PDB entry 8PN4 | X-ray diffraction, 2.60 A resolution | chains A and C of the 3 polymer chains in the assembly

Chain A:
Protein: BarH-like 2 homeobox protein
Organism: Homo sapiens
UniProtKB: Q9NY43 (BARH2_HUMAN); residues 232-293 here = UniProt positions 232-293
Sequence (62 residues; row label = number of the first residue in the row):
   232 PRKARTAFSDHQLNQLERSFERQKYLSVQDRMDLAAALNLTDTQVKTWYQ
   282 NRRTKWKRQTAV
Unresolved in the structure: 292-293
Swiss-Prot annotation at these positions:
  - DNA-binding region: Pro-232 to Thr-291 (Homeobox)
What the authors report for this chain:
  - binding site for the 12-nt DNA strand: Thr-285
  - binding site for the 12-nt DNA strand (chain C): Asn-282, Thr-285
  - mutagenesis - T278I, T278V: unchanged binding to TAAAC

Chain C:
Molecule: 12-nt DNA strand
Sequence (12 nucleotides; numbered 13 to 24; the number before each row is that of its first residue):
    13 AACCGGTTAGCG

Interface between chain A and chain C:
Contacting residue pairs (15):
  Arg-233(A) with DT20(C), base contact; DA21(C), sugar contact
  Arg-236(A) with DA21(C), base contact; DG22(C), hydrogen bond to the base
  Tyr-256(A) with DC16(C), hydrogen bond to the phosphate
  Val-259(A) with DA14(C), phosphate contact
  Arg-262(A) with DA14(C), salt bridge to the phosphate
  Lys-277(A) with DA14(C), salt bridge to the phosphate; DC15(C), phosphate contact
  Gln-281(A) with DC15(C), sugar contact; DC16(C), phosphate contact
  Arg-284(A) with DC15(C), salt bridge to the phosphate; DC16(C), salt bridge to the phosphate
  Lys-288(A) with DC16(C), salt bridge to the phosphate; DG17(C), salt bridge to the phosphate
Interface residues without a listed pair, chain A (10 interface residues in all): Leu-257

Summary:
10 residues of chain A and 7 residues of chain C are in contact; the contacts include 2 hydrogen bonds and 6
salt bridges. Among the polar pairs are Arg-236(A)/DG22(C), Tyr-256(A)/DC16(C) and Arg-262(A)/DA14(C). From
the paper: a binding site for the 12-nt DNA strand (chain C) at Asn-282(A) and Thr-285(A); T278I and T278V of
chain A leave binding to TAAAC unchanged.
Here chain A is BarH-like 2 homeobox protein (Homo sapiens) and chain C is a 12-nt DNA strand. Entry 8PN4
(transcription factor BARHL2 bound to DNA sequences) was determined by X-ray diffraction, deposited together
with 7Z5I, 7Z5K, 8PM5, 8PM7, 8PMC, 8PMF and 4 further entries.
